PDB entry 4XLP | X-ray diffraction, 4.00 A resolution | chains F and P of the 8 polymer chains in the assembly

Chain F:
Name: RNA polymerase sigma factor SigA
Organism: Thermus aquaticus
UniProtKB: Q9EZJ8 (SIGA_THEAQ); residues 92-438 here = UniProt positions 92-438
Amino-acid sequence (347 residues; each row starts with the number of its first residue):
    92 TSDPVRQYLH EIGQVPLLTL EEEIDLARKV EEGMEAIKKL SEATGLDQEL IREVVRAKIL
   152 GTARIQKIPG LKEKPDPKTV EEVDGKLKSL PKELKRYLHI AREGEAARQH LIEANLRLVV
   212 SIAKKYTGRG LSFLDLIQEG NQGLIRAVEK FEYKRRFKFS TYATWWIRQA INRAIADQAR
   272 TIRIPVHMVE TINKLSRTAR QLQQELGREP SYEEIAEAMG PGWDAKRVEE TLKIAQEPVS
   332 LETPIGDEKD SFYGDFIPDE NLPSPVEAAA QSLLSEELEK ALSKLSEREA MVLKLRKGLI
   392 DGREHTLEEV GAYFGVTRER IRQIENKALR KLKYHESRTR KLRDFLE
Unresolved in the structure: 92-93
Swiss-Prot annotation at these positions:
  - DNA-binding region: Leu398 to Asn417 (H-T-H motif)
  - region: Ser93 to Ile128 (Sigma-70 factor domain-1)
  - motif: Asp226 to Gln229 (Interaction with polymerase core subunit RpoC)
Reported in the primary citation:
  - mutagenesis - Y217A, W256A: decreased stability

Chain P:
Molecule: 25-nt DNA strand
Sequence (25 nucleotides; numbered 1 to 25; the number before each row is that of its first residue):
     1 AGCACAATTT AACACTTTTG TCAAG

Chain F / chain P interface:
Contacting residue pairs (11):
  Thr397(F) with DT19(P), sugar contact; DG20(P), hydrogen bond to the phosphate
  Leu398(F) with DG20(P), phosphate contact; DT21(P), base contact
  Arg409(F) with DT19(P), base contact; DT21(P), hydrogen bond to the base
  Glu410(F) with DT21(P), base contact; DC22(P), hydrogen bond to the base; DA23(P), base contact
  Arg413(F) with DT21(P), sugar contact; DC22(P), salt bridge to the phosphate
Other interface residues (no listed pair), chain F (11 interface residues in all): Trp256, Arg259, Gln260, Asn263, Glu281, Gln414
Other interface residues (no listed pair), chain P (8 interface residues in all): DA1, DG2, DA24

Overview:
11 residues of chain F and 8 residues of chain P are in contact; the contacts include 3 hydrogen bonds and 1
salt bridge. Among the polar pairs are Arg409(F)-DT21(P), Glu410(F)-DC22(P) and Thr397(F)-DG20(P). The paper
reports that Y217A and W256A of chain F reduce stability.
Chain F is RNA polymerase sigma factor SigA (Thermus aquaticus) and chain P is a 25-nt DNA strand; the
structure, Crystal structure of T.aquaticus transcription initiation complex containing upstream fork
promoter, was determined by X-ray diffraction (same publication as 4XLN and 4XLQ).
